8XQW - chains D and E of the 22 polymer chains in the assembly; structure by electron microscopy, 2.90 A resolution.

# Chain D
Protein: Ycf2
From: Chlamydomonas reinhardtii
UniProt: A0A218N8A7 (A0A218N8A7_CHLRE); residue numbers follow UniProt; this construct covers 1-2971
Amino-acid sequence (2971 residues; row label = number of the first residue in the row):
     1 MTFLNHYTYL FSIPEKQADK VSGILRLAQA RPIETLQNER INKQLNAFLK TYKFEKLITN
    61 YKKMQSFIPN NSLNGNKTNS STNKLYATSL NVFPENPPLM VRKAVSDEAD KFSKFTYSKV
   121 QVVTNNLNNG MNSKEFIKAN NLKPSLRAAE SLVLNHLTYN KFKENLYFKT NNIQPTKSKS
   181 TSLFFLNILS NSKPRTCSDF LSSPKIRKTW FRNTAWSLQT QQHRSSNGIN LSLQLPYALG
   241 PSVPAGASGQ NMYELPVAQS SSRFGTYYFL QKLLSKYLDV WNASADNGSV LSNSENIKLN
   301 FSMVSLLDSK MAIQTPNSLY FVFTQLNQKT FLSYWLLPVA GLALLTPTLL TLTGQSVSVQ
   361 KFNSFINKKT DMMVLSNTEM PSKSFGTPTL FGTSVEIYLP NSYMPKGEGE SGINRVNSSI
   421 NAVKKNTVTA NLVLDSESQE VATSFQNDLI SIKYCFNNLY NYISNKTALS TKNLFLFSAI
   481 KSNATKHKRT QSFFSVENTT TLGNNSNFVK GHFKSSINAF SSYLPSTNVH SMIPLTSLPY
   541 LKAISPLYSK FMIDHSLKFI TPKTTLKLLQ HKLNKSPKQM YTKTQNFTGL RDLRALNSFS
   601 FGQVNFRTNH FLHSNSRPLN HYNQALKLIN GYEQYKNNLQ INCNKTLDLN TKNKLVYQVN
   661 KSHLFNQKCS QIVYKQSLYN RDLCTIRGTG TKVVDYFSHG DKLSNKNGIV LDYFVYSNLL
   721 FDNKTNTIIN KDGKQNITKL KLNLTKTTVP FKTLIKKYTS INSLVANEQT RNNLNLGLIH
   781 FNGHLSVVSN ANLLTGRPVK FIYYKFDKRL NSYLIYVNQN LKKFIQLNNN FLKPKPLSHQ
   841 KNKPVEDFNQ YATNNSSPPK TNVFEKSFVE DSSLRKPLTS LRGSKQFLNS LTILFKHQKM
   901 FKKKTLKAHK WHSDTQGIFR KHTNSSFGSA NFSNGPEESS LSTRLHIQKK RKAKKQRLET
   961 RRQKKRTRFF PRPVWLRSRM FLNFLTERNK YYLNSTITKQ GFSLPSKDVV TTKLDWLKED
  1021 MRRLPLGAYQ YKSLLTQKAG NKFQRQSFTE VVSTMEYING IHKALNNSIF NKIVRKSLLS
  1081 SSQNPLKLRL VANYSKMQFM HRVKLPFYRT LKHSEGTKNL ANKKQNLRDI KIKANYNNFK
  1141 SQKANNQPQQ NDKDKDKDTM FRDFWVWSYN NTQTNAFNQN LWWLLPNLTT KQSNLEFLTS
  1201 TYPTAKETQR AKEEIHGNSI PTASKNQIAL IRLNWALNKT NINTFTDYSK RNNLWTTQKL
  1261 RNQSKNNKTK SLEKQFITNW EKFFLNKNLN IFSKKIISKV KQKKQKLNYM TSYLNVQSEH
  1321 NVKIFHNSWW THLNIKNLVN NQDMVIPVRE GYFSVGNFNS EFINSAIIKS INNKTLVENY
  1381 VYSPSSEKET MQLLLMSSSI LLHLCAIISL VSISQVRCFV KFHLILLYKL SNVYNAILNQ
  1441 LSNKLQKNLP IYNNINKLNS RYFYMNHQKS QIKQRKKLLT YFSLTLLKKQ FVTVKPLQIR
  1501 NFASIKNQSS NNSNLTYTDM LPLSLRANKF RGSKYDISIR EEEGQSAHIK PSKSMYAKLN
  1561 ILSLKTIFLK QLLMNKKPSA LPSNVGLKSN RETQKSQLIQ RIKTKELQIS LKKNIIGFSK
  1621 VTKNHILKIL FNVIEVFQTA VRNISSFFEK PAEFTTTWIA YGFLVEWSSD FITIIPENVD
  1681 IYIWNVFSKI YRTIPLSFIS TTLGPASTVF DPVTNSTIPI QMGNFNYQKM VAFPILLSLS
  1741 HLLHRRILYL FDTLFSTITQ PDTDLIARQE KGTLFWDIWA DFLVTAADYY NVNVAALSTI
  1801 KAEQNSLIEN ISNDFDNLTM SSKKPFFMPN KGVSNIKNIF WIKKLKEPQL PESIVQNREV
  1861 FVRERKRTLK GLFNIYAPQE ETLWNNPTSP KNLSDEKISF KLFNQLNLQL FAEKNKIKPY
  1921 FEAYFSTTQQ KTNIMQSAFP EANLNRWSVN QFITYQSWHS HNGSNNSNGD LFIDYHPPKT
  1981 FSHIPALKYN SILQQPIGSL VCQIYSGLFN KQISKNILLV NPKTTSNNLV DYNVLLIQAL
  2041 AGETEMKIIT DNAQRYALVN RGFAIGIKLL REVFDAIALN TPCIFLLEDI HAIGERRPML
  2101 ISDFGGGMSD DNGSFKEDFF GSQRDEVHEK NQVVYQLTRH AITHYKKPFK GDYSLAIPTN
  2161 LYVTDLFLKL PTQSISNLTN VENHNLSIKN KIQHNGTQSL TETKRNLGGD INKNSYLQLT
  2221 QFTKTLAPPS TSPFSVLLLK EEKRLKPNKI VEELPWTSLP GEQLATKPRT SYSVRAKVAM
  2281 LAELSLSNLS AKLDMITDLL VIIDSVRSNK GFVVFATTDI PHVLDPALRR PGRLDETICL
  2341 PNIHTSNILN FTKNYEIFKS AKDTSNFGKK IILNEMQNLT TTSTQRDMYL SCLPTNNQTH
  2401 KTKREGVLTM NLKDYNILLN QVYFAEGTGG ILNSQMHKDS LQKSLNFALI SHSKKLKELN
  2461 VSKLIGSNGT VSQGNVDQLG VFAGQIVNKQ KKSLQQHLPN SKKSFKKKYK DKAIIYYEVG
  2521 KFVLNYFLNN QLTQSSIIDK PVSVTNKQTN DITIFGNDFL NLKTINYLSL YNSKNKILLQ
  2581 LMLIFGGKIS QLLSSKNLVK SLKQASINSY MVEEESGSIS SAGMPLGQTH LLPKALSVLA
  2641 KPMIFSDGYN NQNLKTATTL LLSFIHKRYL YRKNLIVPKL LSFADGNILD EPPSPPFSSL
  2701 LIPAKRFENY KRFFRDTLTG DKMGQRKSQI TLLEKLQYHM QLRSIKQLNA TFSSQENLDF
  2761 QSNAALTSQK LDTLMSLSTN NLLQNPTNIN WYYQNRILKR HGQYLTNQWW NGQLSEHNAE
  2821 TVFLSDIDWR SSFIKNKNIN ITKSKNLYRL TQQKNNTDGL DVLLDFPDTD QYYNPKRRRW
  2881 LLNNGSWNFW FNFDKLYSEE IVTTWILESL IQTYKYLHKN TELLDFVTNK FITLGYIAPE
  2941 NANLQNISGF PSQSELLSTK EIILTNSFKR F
Disordered / not traced: 1-34, 68-263, 281-317, 357-446, 479-537, 578-612, 639-734, 758-781, 797-807, 829-877, 923-936, 995-1124, 1140-1158, 1187-1218, 1268-1289, 1344-1359, 1376-1384, 1450-1661, 1705-1727, 1792-1802, 1819-1914, 1927-1943, 1962-1970, 2099-2111, 2195-2211, 2222-2230, 2381-2402, 2426-2442, 2463-2501, 2535-2550, 2608-2622, 2755-2762, 2833-2859, 2945-2952
Small-molecule neighbours:
  - diacyl glycerol (DGA), molecule 1: Leu332, Ser333, Trp335, Leu336, Val339, Ala1406, Ser1409, Leu1410
  - diacyl glycerol (DGA), molecule 2: Leu337, Ala340, Gly341, Leu344, Thr1390, Leu1393, Leu1394, Ser1397, Leu1401

# Chain E
Protein: Ctap1
From: Chlamydomonas reinhardtii
Amino-acid sequence (982 residues; row label = number of the first residue in the row):
     1 MRSAELGRPP RLAQSRLRNV SSHHVTNSCL WLRPPGCRRL VASCAASKES SSASLTAERF
    61 ITDAKELNAT GSGLPIIDGP DWEEQHWAAL KAMSAGRPVA LPTPHAKFGP EDLQRIAASG
   121 PRLEDLTLEH AERLAGPGQL PTAPDGVALA FRYIPRSVLG DFRQEVEPDW RSLPAMSPAE
   181 LYAGLRARNW TSAHYDPAAE PWRLQVFSCD YKHTGVTGWP GYRVVVTSRG GRRRWVDLAE
   241 EGELVQLTEQ APPASPADIG YSHVFAQLYQ AYEPRYSPEA LAALYGSSSS KGKAAAAAAA
   301 QHDTPALRHL DVSYHGTGSA VAPGSGTAFL MQPSWDAVTG AIRWGLERSG LPELRALRDS
   361 LLPEWRPPAL ELNRSNNNLG VVYFAVCLTL GIVIPALRRS RILDIRTLEE DPGAAMEFAR
   421 SKSEARKEGL TGVEFRDVAG LGPILNEVVE VVEFLKDPGT FSKLGARPPK GILLEGDPGT
   481 GKTLLAKALA GEAMVPFYQM SGTEFTEGIV GLGAARVRDL FKRARATAPC VIFVDEIDAL
   541 GLRRAENDSA KTNEEREQTL NQLLTEMDGF TPDTGVVFLG ATNRADLLDP ALMRPGRFDR
   601 KIRMPKPDTE GRLEILKLHL RNKQVAPDVD LLQLARDLPG LVGADLANIV NEAAMTAVRS
   661 GRQQLTARDI YAGVDRFTQG EVRPSLPTAH KLPVLCFAAK EIGIALVAGE LRDRYGRVEL
   721 VERVSIQPKG RAYSRTMFQR GTDEEYQLMT RGRLLDRIRL ALAGGFAVRT ALGEETNFTA
   781 ADIKRATRMA KKYVFYYGFS EAGGAGITTW ANQPYSGDFV IGQQRARKVV STDAMDAFAD
   841 WPTVSEDFRF DAPSPSDVTW HRYTDEVRRV LKGCSEDVLG ILAERQEAMW AGIKALSDRK
   901 ELLGSELRDI FDAHPAATSR DRDARAELAA AKLDMTIFTE GANSRWPYGI EWLDDAYPKP
   961 YWVQQQEAEA AEAQAKQPAA AL
Disordered / not traced: 1-53, 365-423, 981-982
Small-molecule neighbours: AMP-PNP (ANP; phosphoaminophosphonic acid-adenylate ester): Ala439, Pro478, Gly479, Thr480, Gly481, Lys482, Thr483, Ile615, His619, Gly643, Ala644, Ala647

# Chain D / chain E interface
Contacting residue pairs (101):
  Asn782(D) - Leu247(E)
  Leu785(D) - Phe265(E)  hydrophobic
  Leu785(D) - Tyr314(E)  hydrophobic
  Val787(D) - Gln164(E)
  Val787(D) - Ser208(E)  hydrogen bond (backbone-side chain)
  Val787(D) - Asp210(E)
  Val787(D) - Gly316(E)
  Ser789(D) - Asp210(E)  hydrogen bond (backbone-side chain)
  Ser789(D) - Gly316(E)  hydrogen bond (side chain-backbone)
  Ser789(D) - Gly318(E)
  Asn790(D) - Trp82(E)
  Ala791(D) - Arg156(E)
  Leu793(D) - Trp82(E)
  Tyr813(D) - Glu132(E)  hydrogen bond
  Tyr816(D) - Leu149(E)
  Asn820(D) - Leu149(E)
  Phe824(D) - Phe60(E)  hydrophobic
  Phe824(D) - Val147(E)  hydrophobic
  Asn828(D) - Thr142(E)
  Gln1342(D) - Asp336(E)  hydrogen bond
  Glu1361(D) - His213(E)
  Glu1361(D) - Gln332(E)
  Lys1369(D) - Ala239(E)
  Arg2061(D) - Asn547(E)
  Arg2061(D) - Asp548(E)
  Arg2061(D) - Ser549(E)
  Lys2116(D) - Val820(E)
  Glu2117(D) - Arg788(E)  salt bridge
  Asp2118(D) - Arg788(E)  salt bridge
  Phe2119(D) - Pro814(E)
  Phe2119(D) - Tyr815(E)  hydrogen bond (backbone-backbone)
  Phe2120(D) - Tyr815(E)
  Phe2120(D) - Ser816(E)
  Phe2120(D) - Phe819(E)  hydrophobic
  Phe2120(D) - Val820(E)  hydrophobic
  Gln2123(D) - Val830(E)
  Gln2123(D) - Asp833(E)
  Gln2123(D) - Ala834(E)
  Arg2124(D) - Gln823(E)
  Arg2124(D) - Arg825(E)
  Arg2124(D) - Arg827(E)  hydrogen bond (backbone-side chain)
  Asp2125(D) - Val830(E)
  Glu2126(D) - Val830(E)
  Glu2126(D) - Ser831(E)  hydrogen bond (side chain-backbone)
  Val2127(D) - Arg785(E)
  His2128(D) - Ala732(E)
  His2128(D) - Ser734(E)
  His2128(D) - Arg735(E)
  Glu2129(D) - Gln679(E)
  Glu2129(D) - Arg731(E)
  Lys2130(D) - Arg785(E)
  Lys2130(D) - Asp833(E)  salt bridge
  Gln2132(D) - Arg731(E)
  Gln2132(D) - Tyr733(E)
  Val2134(D) - Ala781(E)  hydrophobic
  Tyr2135(D) - Lys700(E)
  Tyr2135(D) - Asn777(E)
  Tyr2135(D) - Ala781(E)  hydrophobic
  Thr2138(D) - Asn777(E)  hydrogen bond
  Leu2689(D) - Ser854(E)  hydrogen bond (backbone-side chain)
  Leu2689(D) - Pro855(E)
  Leu2689(D) - Trp860(E)  hydrophobic
  Asp2690(D) - Trp810(E)
  Pro2692(D) - Tyr815(E)  hydrophobic
  Phe2697(D) - Ile821(E)
  Ser2698(D) - Phe819(E)
  Ser2699(D) - Phe819(E)
  Leu2700(D) - Tyr815(E)  hydrophobic
  Leu2700(D) - Glu846(E)
  Leu2701(D) - Glu846(E)  hydrogen bond (backbone-side chain)
  Ile2702(D) - Glu846(E)
  Ile2702(D) - Arg849(E)
  Lys2705(D) - Glu846(E)  salt bridge
  Arg2706(D) - Asp851(E)  salt bridge
  Ala2819(D) - Phe848(E)  hydrophobic
  Glu2820(D) - Val844(E)  hydrogen bond (side chain-backbone)
  Glu2820(D) - Ser845(E)  hydrogen bond (side chain-backbone)
  Phe2823(D) - Phe848(E)  hydrophobic
  Phe2866(D) - Phe848(E)  hydrophobic
  Pro2867(D) - Phe848(E)
  Asp2868(D) - Asp847(E)
  Thr2869(D) - Asp847(E)
  Thr2869(D) - Phe848(E)
  Thr2869(D) - Arg849(E)  hydrogen bond (side chain-backbone)
  Gln2871(D) - Arg849(E)  hydrogen bond (side chain-backbone)
  Tyr2872(D) - Phe850(E)  hydrophobic
  Tyr2872(D) - Asp851(E)
  Tyr2872(D) - Pro853(E)  hydrophobic
  Asn2874(D) - Pro853(E)
  Asn2874(D) - Ser854(E)
  Arg2878(D) - Pro855(E)  hydrogen bond (side chain-backbone)
  Arg2878(D) - Ser856(E)
  Arg2878(D) - Asp857(E)  salt bridge
  Trp2880(D) - Trp952(E)
  Trp2880(D) - Tyr957(E)
  Leu2881(D) - Trp952(E)
  Leu2881(D) - Ala956(E)
  Leu2882(D) - Asp955(E)
  Asn2883(D) - Asp955(E)  hydrogen bond (backbone-backbone)
  Asn2883(D) - Ala956(E)
  Asn2884(D) - Asp955(E)
Also at the interface, not in a pair above, chain D (71 interface residues in all): His784, Ser786, Val788, Leu821, Asn2131, Arg2275, Leu2286, Ile2688, His2817, Asp2870, Arg2879
Also at the interface, not in a pair above, chain E (84 interface residues in all): Glu83, Leu134, Ala135, Leu140, Phe151, Pro220, Tyr222, His315, Met737, Arg740, Phe778, Ala780, Lys784, Asn812, Gly817, Gln824, Val829, Trp841, Thr843

# Summary
The interface between chain D and chain E involves 71 residues on one side and 84 on the other, with 17
hydrogen bonds and 6 salt bridges. Polar pairs include Glu2117(D)-Arg788(E), Asp2118(D)-Arg788(E) and
Lys2130(D)-Asp833(E). Chain D binds diacyl glycerol. Chain E binds AMP-PNP.
Here chain D is Ycf2 and chain E is Ctap1, both from Chlamydomonas reinhardtii. Entry 8XQW (Cryo-EM structure
of the Ycf2-FtsHi motor complex from Chlamydomonas reinhardtii in AMPPNP bound state) was determined by
electron microscopy (same publication as 8XQX).
